Entry 8Z9Y (electron microscopy, 2.50 A resolution); this record covers chains A and D of the 6 polymer chains in the assembly.

== Chain A ==
Protein: Protein TIC 214
Source organism: Arabidopsis thaliana
UniProt: P56785 (TI214_ARATH); residue numbers follow UniProt; this construct covers 1-1786
Chain sequence (1786 residues; row label = number of the first residue in the row):
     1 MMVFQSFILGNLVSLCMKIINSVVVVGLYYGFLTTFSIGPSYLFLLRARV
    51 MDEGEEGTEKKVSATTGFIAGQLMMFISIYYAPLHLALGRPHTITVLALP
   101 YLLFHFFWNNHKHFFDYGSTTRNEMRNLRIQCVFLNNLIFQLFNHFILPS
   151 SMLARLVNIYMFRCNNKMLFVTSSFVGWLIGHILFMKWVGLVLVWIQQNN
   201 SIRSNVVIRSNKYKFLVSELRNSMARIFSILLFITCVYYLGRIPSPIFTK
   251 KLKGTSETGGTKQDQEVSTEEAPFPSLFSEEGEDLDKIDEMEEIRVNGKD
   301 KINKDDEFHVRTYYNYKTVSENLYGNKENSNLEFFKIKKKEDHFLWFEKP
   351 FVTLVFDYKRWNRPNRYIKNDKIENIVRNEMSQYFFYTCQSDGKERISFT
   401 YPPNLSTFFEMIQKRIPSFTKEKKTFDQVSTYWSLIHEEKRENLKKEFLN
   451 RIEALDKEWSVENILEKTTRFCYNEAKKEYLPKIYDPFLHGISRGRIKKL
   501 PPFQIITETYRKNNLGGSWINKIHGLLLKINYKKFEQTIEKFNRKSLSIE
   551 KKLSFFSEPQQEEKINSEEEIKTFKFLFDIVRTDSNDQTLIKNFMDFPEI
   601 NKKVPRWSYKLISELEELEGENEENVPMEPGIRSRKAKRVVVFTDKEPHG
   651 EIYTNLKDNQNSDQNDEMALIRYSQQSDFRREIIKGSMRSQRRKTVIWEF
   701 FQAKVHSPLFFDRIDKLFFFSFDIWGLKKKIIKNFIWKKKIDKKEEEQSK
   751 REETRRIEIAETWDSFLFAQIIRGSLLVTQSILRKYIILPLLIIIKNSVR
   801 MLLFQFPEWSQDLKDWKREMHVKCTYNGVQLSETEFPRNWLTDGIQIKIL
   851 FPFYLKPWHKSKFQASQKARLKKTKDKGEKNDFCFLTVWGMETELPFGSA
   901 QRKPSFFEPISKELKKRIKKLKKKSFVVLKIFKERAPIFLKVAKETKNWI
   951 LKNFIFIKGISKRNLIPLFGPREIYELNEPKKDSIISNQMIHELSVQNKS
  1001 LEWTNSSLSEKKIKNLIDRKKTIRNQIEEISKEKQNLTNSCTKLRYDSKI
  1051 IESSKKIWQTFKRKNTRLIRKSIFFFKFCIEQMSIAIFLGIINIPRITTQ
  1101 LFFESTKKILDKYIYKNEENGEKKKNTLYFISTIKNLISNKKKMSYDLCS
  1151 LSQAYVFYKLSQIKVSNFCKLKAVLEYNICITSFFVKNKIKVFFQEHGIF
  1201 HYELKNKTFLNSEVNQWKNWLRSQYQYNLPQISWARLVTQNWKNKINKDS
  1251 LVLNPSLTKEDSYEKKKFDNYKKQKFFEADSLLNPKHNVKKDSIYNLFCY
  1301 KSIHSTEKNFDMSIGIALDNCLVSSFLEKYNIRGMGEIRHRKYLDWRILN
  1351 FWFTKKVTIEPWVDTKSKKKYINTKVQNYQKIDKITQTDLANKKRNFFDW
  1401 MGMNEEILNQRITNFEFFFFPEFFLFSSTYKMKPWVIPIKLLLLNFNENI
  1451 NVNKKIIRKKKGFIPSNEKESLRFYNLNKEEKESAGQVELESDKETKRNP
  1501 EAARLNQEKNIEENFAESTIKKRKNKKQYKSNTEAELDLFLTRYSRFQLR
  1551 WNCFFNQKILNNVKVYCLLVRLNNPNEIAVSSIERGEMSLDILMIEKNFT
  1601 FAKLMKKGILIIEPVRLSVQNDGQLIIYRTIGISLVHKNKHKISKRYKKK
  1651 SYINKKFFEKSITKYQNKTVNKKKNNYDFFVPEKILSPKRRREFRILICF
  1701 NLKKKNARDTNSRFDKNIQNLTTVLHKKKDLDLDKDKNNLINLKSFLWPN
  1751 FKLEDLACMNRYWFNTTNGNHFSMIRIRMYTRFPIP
Disordered / not traced: 1-14, 112-123, 197-215, 245-344, 501-517, 535-594, 644-665, 714-1124, 1203-1213, 1249-1278, 1306-1416, 1453-1532, 1553-1602, 1641-1675, 1702-1734

== Chain D ==
Protein: Protein TIC 100
Source organism: Arabidopsis thaliana
UniProt: Q8LPR8 (TI100_ARATH); residues 1-871 here = UniProt positions 1-871
Chain sequence (871 residues; each row starts with the number of its first residue):
     1 MANEELTESQQQEDPSQQLPNADEEKGSDSDSNSDSDASSQSSGDDFYIS
    51 ESENEAEGDNTIFNYVRPSDIPPDPNANPETNIRRFNRVLDGKRVKRMQE
   101 EEEDKYTFYEDLFDFPRDPERWKEQDLREIWADGPLEMTKPGWDPAWADE
   151 DDWDVVNDEIQEGRDPGIQPFYVPYRKPYPAIPDNHYDIENAKGVVEELD
   201 RIEEFLQWVSYIFPDGSSYEGTVWDDLAQGKGVYIAENGLVRYEGEWLQN
   251 DMEGHGVIDVDIPDIEPIPGSKLEAKMRAEGRIIKRDYMTPEDRKWLEMD
   301 VEDSVALTDGNFQVPFYENEEWVTQFGEKPEKGRYRYAGQWKHSRMHGCG
   351 VYEVNERILYGRFYFGELLEEEHGCTVDICALHSGLAEVAAAKARMFVNK
   401 PDGMIREERGPYGDPQHPYFYEEDDVWMAPGFINQFYEVPEYWETYVGEV
   451 DQEREMWLNSFYKAPLRLPMPAELEHWWENVEVTPEFVLLNKEPEPDPND
   501 PSKLVQKEDPVILHTPTGRIINYVEDEKHGIRLFWQPPLEEGEEVDPSKV
   551 EFLPLGFDEFYGKEVVVKKEHPIKSFVLGIEKSVKPMLDGLEKWTEEKKK
   601 AYEERKEMIQQELELVEAEICLEEAIEDMDEELKKKEQEEEKKTEMGLTE
   651 EDEDVLVPVYKEEKVVTAKEKIQENKQEEKYKDDDDEDDDDGDDDDDDDD
   701 DDDLGPSSFGSADKGRRNSPFSSSSLSFASCTLFPAVQSRLESSFLAWKQ
   751 HRAEPSKVNTGIIKGADTASASIHFPPLSSNNARLKMGKVANRGCVQRSY
   801 GSSRSQSQLMSLSRLLSCNASSSSSPPDSSSSEYLKDSGLWETPVGDMSV
   851 VLSLQIQTKCSDLFAETPAVS
Disordered / not traced: 1-107, 563-871
Disulfide bonds: Cys349-Cys375

== Chain A / chain D interface ==
Pairs across the interface - 376 pairs, chain A then chain D:
  Asn158(A) with Phe420(D)
  Ile159(A) with Tyr419(D), hydrophobic
  Phe162(A) with Phe420(D), hydrophobic; Tyr421(D)
  Arg163(A) with Tyr421(D); Glu423(D); Tyr437(D), hydrogen bond
  Pro364(A) with Glu203(D)
  Arg366(A) with Ile202(D); Glu203(D); Glu204(D), salt bridge; Asp225(D), salt bridge
  Val377(A) with Tyr211(D)
  Asn379(A) with Gln207(D); Val209(D); Asp402(D)
  Met381(A) with Asp402(D); Met404(D), hydrophobic
  Gln383(A) with Glu407(D)
  Ser391(A) with Gly413(D), hydrogen bond (side chain-backbone)
  Arg396(A) with Asp425(D), salt bridge
  Ser398(A) with Tyr412(D), hydrogen bond (side chain-backbone)
  Phe399(A) with Pro415(D); His417(D)
  Thr400(A) with Arg406(D); Gln416(D), hydrogen bond
  Tyr401(A) with Tyr412(D), hydrophobic
  Pro402(A) with Glu407(D); Tyr412(D), hydrophobic
  Trp433(A) with Tyr442(D), hydrophobic; Trp443(D), hydrophobic
  His437(A) with Tyr442(D), hydrogen bond
  Glu439(A) with Thr290(D)
  Asn443(A) with Tyr288(D); Met289(D); Thr290(D)
  Glu447(A) with Tyr288(D)
  Asn450(A) with Tyr288(D)
  Arg451(A) with Ile283(D)
  Trp459(A) with Glu280(D)
  Glu462(A) with Arg357(D), salt bridge
  Leu465(A) with Arg334(D); Asn355(D)
  Glu466(A) with Arg334(D), hydrogen bond (backbone-side chain)
  Lys467(A) with Asp264(D), salt bridge; Lys285(D), hydrogen bond (backbone-side chain); Lys332(D); Gly333(D)
  Thr468(A) with Asp261(D); Pro263(D); Asp264(D), hydrogen bond (backbone-backbone)
  Thr469(A) with Asp264(D); Glu266(D); Lys285(D), hydrogen bond
  Arg470(A) with Pro263(D); Asp264(D), hydrogen bond (backbone-backbone); Ile265(D); Glu266(D), hydrogen bond (backbone-backbone); Tyr317(D)
  Phe471(A) with Glu266(D); Pro267(D); Val301(D), hydrophobic
  Cys472(A) with Ile265(D), hydrophobic; Glu266(D), hydrogen bond (backbone-backbone); Ile268(D)
  Tyr473(A) with Ile268(D), hydrophobic; Phe312(D), hydrophobic
  Glu475(A) with Ile265(D)
  Lys478(A) with Gln313(D); Val314(D); Glu318(D); Lys332(D)
  Glu479(A) with Phe312(D); Gln313(D)
  Tyr480(A) with Ile265(D); Phe312(D); Gln313(D), hydrogen bond (backbone-backbone); Pro315(D), hydrophobic; Tyr317(D); Glu318(D), hydrogen bond; Lys332(D)
  Leu481(A) with Phe312(D), hydrophobic
  Pro482(A) with Thr308(D); Asn311(D)
  Tyr485(A) with Ser304(D), hydrogen bond (backbone-side chain); Leu307(D), hydrophobic; Thr308(D)
  Pro487(A) with Ser304(D)
  Phe488(A) with Glu266(D); Leu297(D), hydrophobic
  Leu489(A) with Asn238(D), hydrogen bond (backbone-side chain)
  His490(A) with Asn238(D)
  Ser493(A) with Asn238(D), hydrogen bond
  Arg494(A) with Asp300(D), salt bridge
  Arg496(A) with Glu408(D), salt bridge; Arg409(D)
  Lys498(A) with Ile212(D)
  Leu500(A) with Pro214(D)
  Lys602(A) with Glu407(D)
  Arg635(A) with Asn185(D), hydrogen bond (side chain-backbone); His186(D)
  Arg672(A) with Asn185(D)
  Gln675(A) with Tyr187(D)
  Gln676(A) with His186(D); Tyr187(D)
  Ser677(A) with Tyr187(D); Asp188(D)
  Asp678(A) with Asp188(D)
  Arg681(A) with Glu198(D), salt bridge; Arg201(D)
  Arg692(A) with Glu203(D)
  Arg693(A) with Glu203(D), hydrogen bond (backbone-side chain); Phe205(D)
  Lys694(A) with Asp200(D); Arg201(D); Ile202(D); Glu203(D), hydrogen bond (backbone-side chain); Glu204(D); Phe205(D)
  Thr695(A) with Arg201(D)
  Val705(A) with Arg201(D), hydrogen bond (backbone-side chain)
  His706(A) with Glu197(D), salt bridge
  Ser707(A) with Glu197(D); Asp200(D), hydrogen bond
  Phe710(A) with Val196(D), hydrophobic; Glu197(D); Asp200(D)
  Tyr1129(A) with Glu559(D)
  Phe1130(A) with Glu559(D); Phe560(D), hydrophobic
  Thr1133(A) with Glu559(D)
  Lys1141(A) with Glu486(D); His514(D); Thr517(D)
  Tyr1146(A) with Thr517(D); Trp535(D)
  Leu1151(A) with Trp535(D), hydrophobic; Leu553(D)
  Ser1152(A) with Leu553(D); Pro554(D); Leu555(D); Gly556(D), hydrogen bond (side chain-backbone)
  Gln1153(A) with Ile531(D), hydrogen bond (side chain-backbone); Arg532(D); Leu533(D); Pro554(D), hydrogen bond (backbone-backbone); Leu555(D)
  Ala1154(A) with Gly556(D); Phe557(D), hydrophobic; Phe560(D), hydrophobic
  Tyr1155(A) with Glu486(D), hydrogen bond; Phe487(D), hydrophobic
  Val1156(A) with Phe487(D), hydrophobic
  Phe1157(A) with Leu533(D), hydrophobic
  Lys1159(A) with Phe487(D)
  Leu1160(A) with Phe487(D), hydrophobic; Leu489(D), hydrophobic
  Asn1215(A) with Glu525(D), hydrogen bond; Gly530(D)
  Trp1217(A) with Gly530(D); Ile531(D), hydrophobic
  Lys1218(A) with Asp509(D); Glu525(D); Ile531(D)
  Leu1221(A) with Leu489(D), hydrophobic; Pro510(D); Ile512(D), hydrophobic; Ile531(D), hydrophobic
  Arg1222(A) with Asp509(D), salt bridge
  Gln1224(A) with Leu489(D)
  Gln1226(A) with Leu489(D); Asn491(D); Pro510(D)
  Tyr1227(A) with Val488(D), hydrophobic; Leu489(D), hydrogen bond (backbone-backbone); Leu490(D), hydrophobic; Asn491(D), hydrogen bond (backbone-backbone)
  Asn1228(A) with Glu493(D), hydrogen bond (side chain-backbone); Pro494(D)
  Leu1229(A) with Asn491(D); Glu493(D); Pro494(D)
  Pro1230(A) with Asn491(D)
  Ile1232(A) with Asn491(D); Lys492(D)
  Trp1234(A) with Glu541(D); Gly542(D)
  Arg1236(A) with Glu508(D), salt bridge; Asp509(D)
  Val1238(A) with Gln536(D), hydrogen bond (backbone-side chain); Pro538(D), hydrophobic; Glu543(D)
  Thr1239(A) with Asn522(D); Gln536(D)
  Asn1241(A) with Pro547(D)
  Trp1242(A) with Gln536(D); Pro537(D); Pro538(D); Pro547(D), hydrophobic; Lys549(D)
  Lys1243(A) with Asn522(D), hydrogen bond; Tyr523(D), hydrogen bond (side chain-backbone)
  Lys1245(A) with Pro547(D)
  Ile1246(A) with Phe534(D), hydrophobic; Val550(D), hydrophobic
  Asn1247(A) with Val524(D)
  Asp1280(A) with Thr517(D)
  Ser1281(A) with Pro516(D); Thr517(D)
  Leu1282(A) with Pro516(D), hydrogen bond (backbone-backbone); Gly518(D)
  Asn1284(A) with Thr484(D)
  His1287(A) with Val483(D)
  Asn1288(A) with Glu120(D), hydrogen bond (side chain-backbone); Arg121(D); Trp122(D); Asp126(D), hydrogen bond
  Val1289(A) with Asp126(D); Arg128(D)
  Lys1290(A) with Val483(D); Thr484(D), hydrogen bond
  Lys1291(A) with Glu120(D), salt bridge; Trp478(D); Val481(D); Val483(D)
  Ile1294(A) with Trp477(D), hydrophobic
  Tyr1295(A) with Leu474(D); Trp477(D), hydrophobic
  Asn1296(A) with Ile379(D); His383(D), hydrogen bond
  Phe1298(A) with Trp477(D), hydrophobic
  Tyr1300(A) with Asp378(D), hydrogen bond
  Ile1303(A) with Leu382(D), hydrophobic
  Phe1419(A) with Arg128(D); Ile130(D), hydrophobic; Phe171(D), hydrophobic; Tyr364(D)
  Phe1420(A) with Arg128(D); Leu369(D), hydrophobic; His373(D)
  Glu1422(A) with Leu369(D); Glu370(D), hydrogen bond (side chain-backbone); Glu371(D); His373(D), salt bridge
  Phe1423(A) with Leu369(D), hydrophobic
  Phe1426(A) with Pro170(D), hydrophobic
  Ser1427(A) with Gln169(D), hydrogen bond; Phe171(D)
  Tyr1430(A) with Trp143(D); Trp153(D); Ile168(D), hydrophobic; Gln169(D); Pro170(D)
  Lys1431(A) with Ile168(D); Gln169(D)
  Pro1434(A) with Trp153(D), hydrophobic
  Trp1435(A) with Pro170(D), hydrophobic
  Pro1438(A) with Glu321(D); Gln325(D)
  Ile1439(A) with Ala146(D)
  Leu1441(A) with Asn319(D); Glu321(D)
  Leu1442(A) with Phe316(D); Asn319(D), hydrogen bond (backbone-side chain); Glu321(D); Trp322(D), hydrogen bond (backbone-side chain)
  Leu1443(A) with Phe316(D), hydrophobic
  Leu1444(A) with Phe316(D); Asn319(D), hydrogen bond (backbone-side chain)
  Asn1445(A) with Gln313(D); Val314(D), hydrogen bond (side chain-backbone)
  Phe1446(A) with Glu237(D); Phe316(D), hydrophobic
  Glu1448(A) with Gln313(D); Pro315(D)
  Asn1449(A) with Gln313(D), hydrogen bond (backbone-side chain)
  Ile1450(A) with Gln313(D), hydrogen bond (backbone-side chain)
  Phe1540(A) with Leu136(D), hydrophobic
  Arg1543(A) with Glu137(D)
  Tyr1544(A) with Leu136(D), hydrogen bond (side chain-backbone)
  Gln1548(A) with Tyr179(D), hydrogen bond (side chain-backbone); Pro180(D); Ala181(D), hydrogen bond (side chain-backbone)
  Arg1550(A) with Tyr109(D)
  Ile1612(A) with Leu136(D)
  Glu1613(A) with Pro178(D); Tyr179(D)
  Arg1616(A) with Gly134(D), hydrogen bond (side chain-backbone); Pro135(D), hydrogen bond (side chain-backbone); Met138(D), hydrogen bond (side chain-backbone); Thr139(D); Lys140(D)
  Leu1617(A) with Pro141(D)
  Ser1618(A) with Gln249(D); Asn250(D), hydrogen bond (side chain-backbone); Asp251(D), hydrogen bond
  Gln1620(A) with Pro141(D)
  Asn1621(A) with Tyr234(D); Asn250(D); Ser344(D), hydrogen bond
  Gly1623(A) with Glu237(D)
  Leu1625(A) with Trp147(D), hydrophobic
  Ile1626(A) with Val241(D), hydrophobic; Met252(D), hydrophobic; Ile258(D), hydrophobic
  Ile1627(A) with Val241(D), hydrophobic
  Arg1629(A) with Ser344(D), hydrogen bond (side chain-backbone); Arg345(D)
  Thr1630(A) with Val260(D); Tyr352(D), hydrogen bond (backbone-side chain)
  Ile1631(A) with Trp322(D), hydrophobic
  Ile1633(A) with Met346(D), hydrophobic; Tyr352(D), hydrophobic; Phe363(D), hydrophobic; Gly366(D)
  Ser1634(A) with Tyr352(D)
  Leu1635(A) with Trp322(D), hydrophobic; Phe326(D), hydrophobic; Glu328(D)
  Val1636(A) with Phe326(D), hydrophobic
  Lys1638(A) with Glu328(D)
  Lys1684(A) with Arg334(D), hydrogen bond (backbone-side chain)
  Ile1685(A) with Arg334(D)
  Leu1686(A) with Arg334(D)
  Ser1687(A) with Arg334(D)
  Arg1692(A) with Arg395(D)
  Ile1696(A) with Tyr446(D), hydrophobic
  Cys1699(A) with Thr445(D)
  Phe1700(A) with Tyr442(D); Trp443(D), hydrophobic
  Phe1746(A) with Ala381(D); Leu382(D), hydrophobic
  Leu1747(A) with Glu388(D)
  Asn1750(A) with Met456(D)
  Leu1753(A) with Met456(D), hydrophobic
  Glu1754(A) with Met456(D); Asn459(D); Ser460(D); Arg467(D), salt bridge
  Asp1755(A) with Arg467(D), salt bridge; Leu468(D)
  Leu1756(A) with Gly385(D); Leu386(D); Val389(D), hydrophobic
  Ala1757(A) with Val389(D), hydrophobic; Lys393(D), hydrogen bond (backbone-side chain); Ser460(D)
  Cys1758(A) with Ala464(D), hydrophobic
  Met1759(A) with Leu468(D), hydrophobic
  Asn1760(A) with Glu246(D), hydrogen bond; His255(D); Leu386(D); Ala390(D); Lys393(D)
  Arg1761(A) with Lys393(D); Ser460(D), hydrogen bond; Phe461(D)
  Tyr1762(A) with Met470(D), hydrophobic
  Trp1763(A) with Pro469(D), hydrogen bond (side chain-backbone); Leu474(D)
  Phe1764(A) with His383(D); Leu386(D), hydrophobic
  Asn1768(A) with Leu248(D)
  Gly1769(A) with Gln229(D); Leu248(D)
  Asn1770(A) with Gly230(D); Glu246(D); Trp247(D), hydrogen bond (side chain-backbone); Glu253(D), hydrogen bond (side chain-backbone)
  His1771(A) with Glu246(D), salt bridge
  Phe1772(A) with Leu206(D), hydrophobic
  Ile1777(A) with Phe461(D), hydrophobic
  Met1779(A) with Pro465(D); Pro471(D), hydrophobic
  Tyr1780(A) with Met470(D)
  Thr1781(A) with Tyr462(D)
Interface residues without a listed pair, chain A (234 interface residues in all): Glu380, Ser382, Gln390, Asp392, Lys394, Leu405, Ser434, Lys446, Lys477, Trp519, Asn1126, Leu1148, Tyr1158, Ile1163, Tyr1225, Lys1248, Leu1297, Cys1299, Ser1302, Phe1418, Val1436, Ile1437, Asn1451, Pro1614, Val1619, Gln1624, Tyr1628, His1637, Asn1639, Pro1688, Arg1691, Asn1701, Asn1739, Leu1740, Leu1743, Phe1751, Asn1765, Met1774, Phe1783
Interface residues without a listed pair, chain D (248 interface residues in all): Asp133, Pro145, Asp165, Tyr175, Lys177, Trp208, Leu227, Gly254, Ile262, Pro269, Leu273, Arg282, Val305, Ala306, Lys329, Pro330, Glu331, Tyr335, Val351, Val354, Glu356, Ile358, Glu367, Leu368, Val377, Lys400, Gly403, Glu422, Asp424, Val426, Ile433, Gln452, Trp457, Glu473, Pro485, Thr515, His529, Glu544, Ser548, Tyr561, Gly562

== In short ==
234 residues of chain A face 248 of chain D across their interface; the contacts include 65 hydrogen bonds and
16 salt bridges. Polar pairs include Arg366(A)-Glu204(D), Arg366(A)-Asp225(D) and Arg396(A)-Asp425(D).
Chain A is Protein TIC 214 and chain D is Protein TIC 100, both from Arabidopsis thaliana; the structure,
Cryo-EM Structure of the Arabidopsis thaliana TIC Complex, was determined by electron microscopy together with
8XKU and 8XKV from the same study.
